4O6T - chain A; structure by X-ray diffraction, 1.25 A resolution.

# Chain A
Molecule: HasAp
Source organism: Pseudomonas aeruginosa
UniProtKB: O69756 (O69756_PSEAI); numbering as in UniProt (aligned over 1-184)
Chain sequence (184 residues; each row starts with the number of its first residue):
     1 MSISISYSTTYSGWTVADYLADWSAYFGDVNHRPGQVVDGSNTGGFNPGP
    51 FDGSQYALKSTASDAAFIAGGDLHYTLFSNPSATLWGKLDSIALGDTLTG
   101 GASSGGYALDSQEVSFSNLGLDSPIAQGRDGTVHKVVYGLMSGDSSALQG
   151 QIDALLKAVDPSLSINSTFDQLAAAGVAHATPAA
Unresolved in the structure: 1, 184
Construct notes: engineered mutation A83 (His in O69756)
Metal / ion sites: heme Fe: H32, Y75
Residues lining bound ligands: heme (HEM): H32, R33, P34, G35, Q36, V37, D39, T43, G44, F46, P50, F51, Y56, Y75, L77, F78, A83, L85, R129, H134, V137, Y138, M141
What the authors report for this chain:
  - heme coordination: H32, Y75
  - binding site for heme: R33, G35, V37, R129
  - mutagenesis - H83A: unchanged binding to heme

# Overview
Ligands of chain A: heme. The heme Fe site is built by H32 and Y75. From the paper: a binding site for heme at
R33, G35 and V37 among others; H83A leaves binding to heme unchanged.
Chain A is HasAp (Pseudomonas aeruginosa); the structure, 1.25A resolution structure of the hemophore HasA
from Pseudomonas aeruginosa (H83A mutant, pH 5.4), was determined by X-ray diffraction (same publication as
4O6Q, 4O6S and 4O6U).
